5WSG - chains A and B of the 45 polymer chains in the assembly; structure by electron microscopy, 4.00 A resolution.

Chain A:
Molecule: Pre-mRNA-splicing factor 8
Source organism: Saccharomyces cerevisiae (strain ATCC 204508 / S288c)
Reference sequence: P33334 (PRP8_YEAST); numbering as in UniProt (aligned over 1-2413)
Amino-acid sequence (2413 residues; each row starts with the number of its first residue):
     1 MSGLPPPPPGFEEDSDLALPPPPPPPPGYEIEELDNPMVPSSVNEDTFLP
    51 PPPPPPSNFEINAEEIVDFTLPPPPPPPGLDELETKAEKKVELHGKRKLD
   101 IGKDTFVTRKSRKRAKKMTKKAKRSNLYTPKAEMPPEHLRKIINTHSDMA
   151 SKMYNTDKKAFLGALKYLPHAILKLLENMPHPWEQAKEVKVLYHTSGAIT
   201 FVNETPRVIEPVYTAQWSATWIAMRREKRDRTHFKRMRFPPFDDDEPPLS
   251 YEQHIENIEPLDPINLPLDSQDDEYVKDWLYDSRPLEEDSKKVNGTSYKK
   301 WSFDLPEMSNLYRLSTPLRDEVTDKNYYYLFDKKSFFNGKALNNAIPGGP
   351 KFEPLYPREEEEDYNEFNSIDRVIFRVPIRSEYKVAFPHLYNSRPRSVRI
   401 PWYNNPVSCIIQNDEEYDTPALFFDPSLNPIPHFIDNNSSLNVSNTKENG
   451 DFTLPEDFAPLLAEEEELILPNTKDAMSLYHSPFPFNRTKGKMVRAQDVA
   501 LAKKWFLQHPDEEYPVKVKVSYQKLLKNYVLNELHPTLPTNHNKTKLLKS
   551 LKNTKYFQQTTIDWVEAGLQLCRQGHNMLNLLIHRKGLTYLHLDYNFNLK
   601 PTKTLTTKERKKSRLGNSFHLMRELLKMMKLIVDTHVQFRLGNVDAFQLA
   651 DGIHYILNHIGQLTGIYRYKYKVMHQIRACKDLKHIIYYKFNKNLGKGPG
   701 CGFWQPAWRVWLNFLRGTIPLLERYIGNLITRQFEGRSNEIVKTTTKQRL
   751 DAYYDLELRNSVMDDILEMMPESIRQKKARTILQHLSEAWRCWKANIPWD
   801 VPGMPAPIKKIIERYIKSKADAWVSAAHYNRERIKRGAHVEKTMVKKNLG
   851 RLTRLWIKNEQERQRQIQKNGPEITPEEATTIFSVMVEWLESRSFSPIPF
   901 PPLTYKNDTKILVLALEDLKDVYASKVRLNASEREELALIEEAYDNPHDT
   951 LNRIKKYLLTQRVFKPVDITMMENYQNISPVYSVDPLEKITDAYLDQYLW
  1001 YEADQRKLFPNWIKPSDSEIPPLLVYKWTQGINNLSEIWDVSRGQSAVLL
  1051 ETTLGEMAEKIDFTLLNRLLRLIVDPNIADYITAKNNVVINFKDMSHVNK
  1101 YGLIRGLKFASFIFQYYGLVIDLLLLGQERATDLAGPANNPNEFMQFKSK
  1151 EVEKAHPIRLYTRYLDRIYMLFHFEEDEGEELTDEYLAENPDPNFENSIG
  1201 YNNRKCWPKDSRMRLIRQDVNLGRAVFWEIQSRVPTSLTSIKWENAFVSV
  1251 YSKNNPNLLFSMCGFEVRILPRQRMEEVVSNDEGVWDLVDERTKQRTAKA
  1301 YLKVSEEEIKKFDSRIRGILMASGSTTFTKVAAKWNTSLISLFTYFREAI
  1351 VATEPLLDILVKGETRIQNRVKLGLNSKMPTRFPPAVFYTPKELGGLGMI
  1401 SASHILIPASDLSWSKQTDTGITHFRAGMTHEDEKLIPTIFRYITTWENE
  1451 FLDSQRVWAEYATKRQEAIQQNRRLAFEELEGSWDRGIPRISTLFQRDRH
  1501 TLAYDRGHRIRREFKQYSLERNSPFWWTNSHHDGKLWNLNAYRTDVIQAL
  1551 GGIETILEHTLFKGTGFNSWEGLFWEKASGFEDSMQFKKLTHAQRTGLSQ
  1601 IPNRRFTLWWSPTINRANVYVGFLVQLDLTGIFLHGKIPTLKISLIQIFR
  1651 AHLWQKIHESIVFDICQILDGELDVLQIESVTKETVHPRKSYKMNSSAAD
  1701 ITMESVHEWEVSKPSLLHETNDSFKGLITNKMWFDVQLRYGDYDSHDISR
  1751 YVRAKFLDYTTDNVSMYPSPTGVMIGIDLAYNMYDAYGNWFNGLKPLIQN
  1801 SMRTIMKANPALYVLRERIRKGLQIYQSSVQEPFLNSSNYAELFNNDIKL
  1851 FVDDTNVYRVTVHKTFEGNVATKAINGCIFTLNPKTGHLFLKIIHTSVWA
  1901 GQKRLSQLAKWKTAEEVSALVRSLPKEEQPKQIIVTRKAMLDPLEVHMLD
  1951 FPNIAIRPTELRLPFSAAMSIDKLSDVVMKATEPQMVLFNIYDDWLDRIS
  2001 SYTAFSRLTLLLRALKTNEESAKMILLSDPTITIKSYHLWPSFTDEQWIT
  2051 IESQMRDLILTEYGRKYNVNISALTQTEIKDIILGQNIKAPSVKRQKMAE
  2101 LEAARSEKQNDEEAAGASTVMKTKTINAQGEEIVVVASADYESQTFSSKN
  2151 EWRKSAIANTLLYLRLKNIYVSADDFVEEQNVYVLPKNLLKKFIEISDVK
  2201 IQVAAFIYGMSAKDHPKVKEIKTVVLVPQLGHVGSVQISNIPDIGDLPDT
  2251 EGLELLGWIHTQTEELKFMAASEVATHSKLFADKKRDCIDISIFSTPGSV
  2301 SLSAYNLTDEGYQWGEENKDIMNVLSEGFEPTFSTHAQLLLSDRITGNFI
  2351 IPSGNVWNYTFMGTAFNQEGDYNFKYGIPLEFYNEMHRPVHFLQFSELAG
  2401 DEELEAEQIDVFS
Not modelled in the structure: 1-126, 432-449, 1830-1839, 2086-2413
Curated features (UniProtKB/Swiss-Prot):
  - region: Met1585 to Leu1598 (Important for branch point selection)
  - mutagenesis: His1658 (H1658S: No effect on viability), Glu1684 (E1684Q: No effect on viability), His1687 (H1687S: No effect on viability), Asp1700 (D1700N: No effect on viability), Asp1735 (D1735N: No effect on viability), Asp1853 (D1853A: Alters protein folding. Severely impaired growth. Strongly reduced growth at 35 degrees Celsius; when associated with A-1854; D1853N: Reduced growth at 30 degrees Celsius ...), Asp1854 (D1854A: Reduced growth at 30 degrees Celsius. Strongly reduced growth at 16 degrees Celsius. Strongly reduced growth at 35 degrees Celsius; when associated with A-1853 ...), Thr1855 (T1855A: Reduced growth at 30 degrees Celsius. Strongly reduced growth at 16 degrees Celsius), Thr1936 (T1936A: Reduced growth at 30 degrees Celsius. Strongly reduced growth at 16 degrees Celsius), Arg1937 (R1937K: Severely impaired growth. Reduced growth at 30 degrees Celsius. Strongly reduced growth at 16 degrees Celsius)

Chain B:
Molecule: 13-nt RNA strand
Source organism: Saccharomyces cerevisiae S288c
Sequence (13 nucleotides; numbered 87 to 99; the number before each row is that of its first residue):
    87 AUAAAUUUUUAAG

Interface between chain A and chain B:
Pairs across the interface (27; chain A residue first):
  Asp511(A) - A89(B)  hydrogen bond to the base
  Glu512(A) - A89(B)  hydrogen bond to the base
  Lys519(A) - A90(B)  salt bridge to the phosphate
  Val520(A) - A91(B)  sugar contact
  Val520(A) - U92(B)  phosphate contact
  Gln523(A) - A91(B)  phosphate contact
  Lys524(A) - U93(B)  salt bridge to the phosphate
  Lys611(A) - G99(B)  salt bridge to the phosphate
  Arg614(A) - A98(B)  hydrogen bond to the phosphate
  Arg614(A) - G99(B)  salt bridge to the phosphate
  Tyr667(A) - U95(B)  phosphate contact
  Tyr667(A) - U96(B)  hydrogen bond to the phosphate
  Arg668(A) - U96(B)  salt bridge to the phosphate
  Tyr671(A) - U95(B)  stacking on the base
  Ser1377(A) - U95(B)  hydrogen bond to the phosphate
  Lys1378(A) - U94(B)  sugar contact
  Lys1378(A) - U95(B)  hydrogen bond to the phosphate
  Met1379(A) - U94(B)  phosphate contact
  Met1379(A) - U95(B)  phosphate contact
  Pro1380(A) - U93(B)  base contact
  His1424(A) - A90(B)  base contact
  Thr1430(A) - U92(B)  hydrogen bond to the base
  Tyr1620(A) - U94(B)  stacking on the base
  Val1621(A) - U94(B)  sugar contact
  Gly1636(A) - U96(B)  phosphate contact
  Lys1637(A) - U96(B)  phosphate contact
  Lys1637(A) - A97(B)  salt bridge to the phosphate
Also at the interface, not in a pair above, chain A (27 interface residues in all): Pro347, Lys351, Val516, Met674, Arg678, Asn1376

Summary:
27 residues of chain A face 11 of chain B across their interface; the contacts include 7 hydrogen bonds, 6
salt bridges and 2 aromatic stacking contacts. Polar pairs include Asp511(A)-A89(B), Glu512(A)-A89(B) and
Thr1430(A)-U92(B). From UniProt: 10 mutagenesis sites on chain A.
Here chain A is Pre-mRNA-splicing factor 8 (Saccharomyces cerevisiae (strain ATCC 204508 / S288c)) and chain B
is a 13-nt RNA strand (Saccharomyces cerevisiae S288c). Entry 5WSG (Cryo-EM structure of the Catalytic Step II
spliceosome (C* complex) at 4.0 angstrom resolution) was determined by electron microscopy.
